PDB entry 6TS4 | X-ray diffraction, 1.17 A resolution | chain A

# Chain A
Name: Coagulation factor XI
Source organism: Homo sapiens
Notes: EC 3.4.21.27
Reference sequence: P03951 (FA11_HUMAN); the construct lacks a stretch of the UniProt sequence and is renumbered around it, so the offset changes along the chain: 16-37 = UniProt 388-409; 38-48 = UniProt 414-424; 51-59 = UniProt 425-433; 60-81 = UniProt 437-458; 8 more segments
Amino-acid sequence (238 residues; numbered 16 to 245 plus 18 insertion-coded residues; 10 numbers in that range are skipped by the numbering (no residue carries them; nothing is unmodelled there); the number before each row is that of its first residue; a row labelled like 37A-37D holds insertion residues (37A, then the next letters in order)):
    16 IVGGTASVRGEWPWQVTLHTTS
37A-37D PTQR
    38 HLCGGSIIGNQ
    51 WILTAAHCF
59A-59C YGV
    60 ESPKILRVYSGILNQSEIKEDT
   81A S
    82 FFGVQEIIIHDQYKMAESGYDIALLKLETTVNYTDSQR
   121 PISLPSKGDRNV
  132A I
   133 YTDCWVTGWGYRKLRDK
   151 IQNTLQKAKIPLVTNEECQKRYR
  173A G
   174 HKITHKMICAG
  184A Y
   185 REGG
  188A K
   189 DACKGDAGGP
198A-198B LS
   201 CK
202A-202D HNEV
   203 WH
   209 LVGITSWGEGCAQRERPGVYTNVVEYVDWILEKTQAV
Disordered / not traced: 244-245
Differences from the reference sequence: engineered mutation Ser-123 (Cys500 in P03951), Ala-195 (Ser575 in P03951)
UniProt features mapped onto this chain:
  - active site (Charge relay system): His-57, Asp-102
  - binding site (heparin): Lys-170 to Arg-173
  - glycosylation (N-linked (GlcNAc...) asparagine): Asn-73 (complex), Asn-113 (complex)
Disulfide bonds: Cys-40/Cys-58, Cys-136/Cys-201, Cys-168/Cys-182, Cys-191/Cys-219
Ligand contacts: J7B (2-[2-[[3-[3-(aminomethyl)phenyl]phenyl]carbonylamino]phenyl]ethanoic acid): Leu-39, Cys-40, His-57, Cys-58, Leu-146, Asp-189, Ala-190, Cys-191, Lys-192, Gly-193, Asp-194, Ala-195, Thr-213, Ser-214, Trp-215, Gly-216, Gly-218, Cys-219

# Overview
Ligands of chain A: compound J7B. From UniProt: active-site residues His-57 and Asp-102 and 4 heparin-binding
residues.
Chain A is Coagulation factor XI (Homo sapiens); the structure, Coagulation factor XI protease domain in
complex with active site inhibitor, was determined by X-ray diffraction together with 6T7P, 6TS5, 6TS6, 6TS7
and 6USY from the same study.
